PDB entry 7Z6O | X-ray diffraction, 3.70 A resolution | chains B and C of the 4 polymer chains in the assembly

Chain B:
Molecule: X-ray repair cross-complementing protein 5
From: Homo sapiens
Notes: EC 3.6.4.-
UniProt: P13010 (XRCC5_HUMAN); residues 1-732 here = UniProt positions 1-732
Amino-acid sequence (732 residues; each row starts with the number of its first residue):
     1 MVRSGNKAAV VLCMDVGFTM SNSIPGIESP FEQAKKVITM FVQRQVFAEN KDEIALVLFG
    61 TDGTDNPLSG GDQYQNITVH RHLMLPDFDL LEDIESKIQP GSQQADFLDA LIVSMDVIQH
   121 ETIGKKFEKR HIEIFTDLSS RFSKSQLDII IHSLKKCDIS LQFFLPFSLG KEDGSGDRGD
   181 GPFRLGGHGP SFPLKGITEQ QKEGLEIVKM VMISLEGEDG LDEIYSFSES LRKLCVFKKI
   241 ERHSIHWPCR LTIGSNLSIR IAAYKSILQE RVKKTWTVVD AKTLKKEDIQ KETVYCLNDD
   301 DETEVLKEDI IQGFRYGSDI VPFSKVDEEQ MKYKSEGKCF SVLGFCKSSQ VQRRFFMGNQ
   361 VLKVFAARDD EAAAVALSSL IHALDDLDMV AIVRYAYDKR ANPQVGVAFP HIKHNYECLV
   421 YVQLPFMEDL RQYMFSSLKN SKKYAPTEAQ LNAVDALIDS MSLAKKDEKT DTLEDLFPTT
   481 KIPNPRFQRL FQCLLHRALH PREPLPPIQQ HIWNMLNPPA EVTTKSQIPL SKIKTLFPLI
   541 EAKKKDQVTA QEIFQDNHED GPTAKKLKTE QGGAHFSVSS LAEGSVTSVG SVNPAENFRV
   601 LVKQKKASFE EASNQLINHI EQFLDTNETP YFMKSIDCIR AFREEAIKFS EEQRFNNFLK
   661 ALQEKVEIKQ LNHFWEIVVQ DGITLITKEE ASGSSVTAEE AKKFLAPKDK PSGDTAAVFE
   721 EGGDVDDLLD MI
Unresolved in the structure: 1-5, 177-180, 546-732
Curated features (UniProtKB/Swiss-Prot):
  - region: Leu-138 to Leu-165 (Leucine-zipper)
  - motif: Glu-720 to Leu-728 (EEXXXDL motif)
  - modified residue: Lys-144 (N6-acetyllysine), Ser-255 (Phosphoserine), Ser-258 (Phosphoserine), Lys-265 (N6-acetyllysine), Ser-318 (Phosphoserine), Lys-332 (N6-acetyllysine), Thr-535 (Phosphothreonine), Ser-577 (Phosphoserine), Ser-579 (Phosphoserine), Ser-580 (Phosphoserine), Lys-660 (N6-acetyllysine), Lys-665 (N6-acetyllysine), Thr-715 (Phosphothreonine)
  - cross-link (Glycyl lysine isopeptide (Lys-Gly)): Lys-195 (interchain with G-Cter in SUMO2), Lys-532 (interchain with G-Cter in SUMO2), Lys-534 (interchain with G-Cter in SUMO2), Lys-566 (interchain with G-Cter in SUMO2), Lys-568 (interchain with G-Cter in SUMO2), Lys-669 (interchain with G-Cter in SUMO2), Lys-688 (interchain with G-Cter in SUMO2)
  - mutagenesis: Glu-720 to Glu-721 (Abolishes interaction with PRKDC and its recruitment to sites of DNA damage), Asp-726 to Asp-727 (Abolishes interaction with PRKDC and its recruitment to sites of DNA damage)
Ligand contacts: inositol hexakisphosphate (IHP): Lys-363, His-411, Lys-413, Tyr-416, Lys-481
From the paper describing this entry:
  - binding site for inositol hexakisphosphate: Lys-363, His-411, Lys-413, Tyr-416, Lys-481

Chain C:
Molecule: 21-nt DNA strand
Sequence (21 nucleotides; numbered 1 to 21; the number before each row is that of its first residue):
     1 GTTTTTAGTT TATTGGGCGC G
Unresolved in the structure: 14-21

Interface between chain B and chain C:
Pairs across the interface (6; chain B residue first):
  Arg-271(B) / DG8(C)  salt bridge to the phosphate
  Val-272(B) / DT9(C)  phosphate contact
  Thr-275(B) / DT9(C)  phosphate contact
  Trp-276(B) / DT9(C)  hydrogen bond to the phosphate
  Arg-400(B) / DT13(C)  hydrogen bond to the base
  Arg-431(B) / DT5(C)  salt bridge to the phosphate
Interface residues without a listed pair, chain B (7 interface residues in all): Lys-274
Interface residues without a listed pair, chain C (5 interface residues in all): DA12

Summary:
7 residues of chain B and 5 residues of chain C are in contact, with 2 hydrogen bonds and 2 salt bridges.
Polar pairs include Arg-400(B)/DT13(C), Trp-276(B)/DT9(C) and Arg-271(B)/DG8(C). Bound to chain B: inositol
hexakisphosphate. The paper reports a binding site for inositol hexakisphosphate at Lys-363(B), His-411(B) and
Lys-413(B) among others.
Chain B is X-ray repair cross-complementing protein 5 (Homo sapiens) and chain C is a 21-nt DNA strand; the
structure, X-Ray studies of Ku70/80 reveal the binding site for IP6, was determined by X-ray diffraction
together with 7ZVT and 7ZT6 from the same study.
